Entry 9FEF (electron microscopy, 2.98 A resolution); this record covers chains B and C of the 5 polymer chains in the assembly.

== Chain B (and C) ==
Protein: malate dehydrogenase
Source organism: Trypanosoma cruzi strain CL Brener
Notes: EC 1.1.1.37; chain C of this document is another copy of the same molecule, construct and numbering; everything in this record applies to it too
UniProt: Q4DRD8 (Q4DRD8_TRYCC); residues 1-323 here = UniProt positions 1-323
Amino-acid sequence (331 residues; numbered -7 to 323; the number before each row is that of its first residue; numbers below 1 keep their minus sign (Met-7 is residue -7)):
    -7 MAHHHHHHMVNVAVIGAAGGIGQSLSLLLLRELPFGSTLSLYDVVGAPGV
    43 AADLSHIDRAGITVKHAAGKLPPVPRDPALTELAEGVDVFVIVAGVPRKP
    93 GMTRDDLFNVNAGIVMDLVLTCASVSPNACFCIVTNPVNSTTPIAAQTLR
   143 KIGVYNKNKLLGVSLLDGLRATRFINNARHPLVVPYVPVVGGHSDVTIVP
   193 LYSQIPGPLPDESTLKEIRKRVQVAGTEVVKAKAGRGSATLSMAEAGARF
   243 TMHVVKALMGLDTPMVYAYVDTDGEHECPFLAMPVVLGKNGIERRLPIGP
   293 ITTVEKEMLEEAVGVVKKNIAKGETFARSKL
Disordered / not traced: -7 to 0, 90-95, 319-323 (chain C: -7 to 0, 90-95, 322-323)
Sequence notes: initiating methionine (-7); expression tag (-6 to 0)

== Chain B / chain C interface ==
Residue-residue contacts (61; chain B residue first):
  Gln15(B) - Leu233(C)
  Leu19(B) - Leu233(C)  hydrophobic
  Leu20(B) - Leu20(C)  hydrophobic
  Leu20(B) - Arg23(C)
  Arg23(B) - Leu20(C)
  Arg23(B) - Arg23(C)
  Arg23(B) - Glu24(C)  salt bridge
  Arg23(B) - Glu237(C)  salt bridge
  Glu24(B) - Arg23(C)  salt bridge
  Gly38(B) - Arg228(C)
  Pro40(B) - Ala224(C)
  Gly41(B) - Ala224(C)
  Gly41(B) - Lys225(C)  hydrogen bond (backbone-side chain)
  Ala44(B) - Val221(C)
  Asp45(B) - Ala231(C)
  Asp45(B) - Thr232(C)  hydrogen bond (side chain-backbone)
  Asp45(B) - Leu233(C)  hydrogen bond (side chain-backbone)
  Asp45(B) - Ser234(C)  hydrogen bond
  Leu46(B) - Leu233(C)  hydrophobic
  Ser47(B) - Arg165(C)
  His48(B) - Leu161(C)
  His48(B) - Arg162(C)
  His48(B) - Arg165(C)
  His48(B) - Phe166(C)
  His48(B) - Ala217(C)
  His48(B) - Glu220(C)  salt bridge
  His48(B) - Val221(C)
  Ile49(B) - Leu161(C)  hydrophobic
  Ile49(B) - Arg165(C)  hydrogen bond (backbone-side chain)
  Ile49(B) - Ser234(C)
  Ile49(B) - Glu237(C)
  Asp50(B) - Arg165(C)  hydrogen bond (backbone-side chain)
  Asp50(B) - Arg241(C)  salt bridge
  Ala52(B) - Val175(C)  hydrophobic
  Ile54(B) - Arg165(C)  hydrogen bond (backbone-side chain)
  Leu161(B) - His48(C)
  Arg162(B) - His48(C)  hydrogen bond
  Arg165(B) - Ser47(C)  hydrogen bond (side chain-backbone)
  Arg165(B) - His48(C)
  Arg165(B) - Ile49(C)  hydrogen bond (side chain-backbone)
  Arg165(B) - Asp50(C)  hydrogen bond (side chain-backbone)
  Arg165(B) - Arg51(C)
  Arg165(B) - Ile54(C)  hydrogen bond (side chain-backbone)
  Phe166(B) - His48(C)
  Val175(B) - Ala52(C)  hydrophobic
  Ala217(B) - His48(C)
  Glu220(B) - His48(C)  salt bridge
  Val221(B) - Ala44(C)
  Val221(B) - His48(C)
  Lys225(B) - Gly41(C)
  Ala231(B) - Asp45(C)
  Thr232(B) - Asp45(C)  hydrogen bond (backbone-side chain)
  Leu233(B) - Leu19(C)  hydrophobic
  Leu233(B) - Val42(C)  hydrophobic
  Leu233(B) - Asp45(C)
  Leu233(B) - Leu46(C)  hydrophobic
  Ser234(B) - Asp45(C)  hydrogen bond (side chain-backbone)
  Ser234(B) - Ile49(C)
  Glu237(B) - Leu19(C)
  Glu237(B) - Arg23(C)  salt bridge
  Arg241(B) - Asp50(C)  salt bridge
Also at the interface, not in a pair above, chain B (39 interface residues in all): Ser16, Arg51, Thr164, Asn168, Ala224, Arg228, Ser230
Also at the interface, not in a pair above, chain C (40 interface residues in all): Gln15, Ser16, Val37, Pro40, Thr164, Asn168, Ser230

== Summary ==
The interface between chain B and chain C involves 39 residues on one side and 40 on the other; the contacts
include 14 hydrogen bonds and 8 salt bridges. Among the polar pairs are Arg23(B)-Glu24(C), Arg23(B)-Glu237(C)
and His48(B)-Glu220(C).
Chain B and chain C are both malate dehydrogenase (Trypanosoma cruzi strain CL Brener); the structure, Cryo-EM
structure of Trypanosoma cruzi (MDH)4-PEX5 complex, was determined by electron microscopy together with 9FEE
from the same study.
